PDB entry 5VSU | X-ray diffraction, 3.10 A resolution | chains H and I of the 9 polymer chains in the assembly

# Chain H
Protein: U6 snRNA-associated Sm-like protein LSm8
From: Saccharomyces cerevisiae (strain ATCC 204508 / S288c)
UniProtKB: P47093 (LSM8_YEAST); residues 1-109 here = UniProt positions 1-109
Amino-acid sequence (111 residues; each row starts with the number of its first residue; numbers below 1 keep their minus sign (Gly-1 is residue -1)):
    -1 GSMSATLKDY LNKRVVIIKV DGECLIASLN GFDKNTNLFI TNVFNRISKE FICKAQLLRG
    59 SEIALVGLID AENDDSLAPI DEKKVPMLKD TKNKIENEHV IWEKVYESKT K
Unresolved in the structure: -1 to 1, 45-46, 70-74, 109
Differences from the reference sequence: expression tag (-1 to 0)
Swiss-Prot annotation at these positions:
  - mutagenesis: Arg57 (R57A: Reduces affinity for poly-U RNA ends), Lys87 to Lys92 (Decreases binding affinity for U6 snRNA)

# Chain I
Molecule: Saccharomyces cerevisiae strain T8 chromosome XII sequence
From: Saccharomyces cerevisiae
Sequence (83 nucleotides; each row starts with the number of its first residue):
    30 GGUCAAUUUG AAACAAUACA GAGAUGAUCA GCGGUUCCCC UGCAUAAGGA UGAACCGUUU
    90 UACAAAGAGA UUUAUUUCGU UUX
Unresolved in the structure: 30-33, 80, 103-107
Modified positions: 9QV (uridine 2',5'-bis(dihydrogen phosphate)) at position 112
Differences from the reference sequence: conflict G62 (A365963 in 1039023528)

# Interface between chain H and chain I
Residue-residue contacts (13; chain H residue first):
  Lys6(H) with G98(I), phosphate contact
  Phe30(H) with U100(I), base contact
  Lys32(H) with U101(I), base contact
  Asn33(H) with U109(I), hydrogen bond to the sugar
  Thr34(H) with U110(I), base contact
  Asn35(H) with U109(I), hydrogen bond to the base
  Arg57(H) with U109(I), hydrogen bond to the sugar
  Gly58(H) with U109(I), hydrogen bond to the base
  Ser59(H) with U109(I), hydrogen bond to the base; U110(I), phosphate contact
  Thr89(H) with 9QV_112(I), base contact
  Lys90(H) with 9QV_112(I), base contact
  Asn91(H) with 9QV_112(I), base contact
Also at the interface, not in a pair above, chain I (7 interface residues in all): A99

# Overview
Chain H and chain I form an interface of 12 and 7 residues respectively; the contacts include 5 hydrogen
bonds. Polar pairs include Asn35(H)-U109(I), Gly58(H)-U109(I) and Ser59(H)-U109(I). UniProt lists 7
mutagenesis sites on chain H.
Here chain H is U6 snRNA-associated Sm-like protein LSm8 (Saccharomyces cerevisiae (strain ATCC 204508 /
S288c)) and chain I is Saccharomyces cerevisiae strain T8 chromosome XII sequence (Saccharomyces cerevisiae).
Entry 5VSU (Structure of yeast U6 snRNP with 2'-phosphate terminated U6 RNA) was determined by X-ray
diffraction together with 6ASO from the same study.
